PDB entry 6UTV | X-ray diffraction, 3.45 A resolution | chains CCC and 222 of the 9 polymer chains in the assembly

# Chain CCC
Name: DNA-directed RNA polymerase subunit beta
Source organism: Escherichia coli K-12
Notes: EC 2.7.7.6
UniProt: P0A8V2 (RPOB_ECOLI); residue numbers follow UniProt; this construct covers 1-1342
Amino-acid sequence (1342 residues; row label = number of the first residue in the row):
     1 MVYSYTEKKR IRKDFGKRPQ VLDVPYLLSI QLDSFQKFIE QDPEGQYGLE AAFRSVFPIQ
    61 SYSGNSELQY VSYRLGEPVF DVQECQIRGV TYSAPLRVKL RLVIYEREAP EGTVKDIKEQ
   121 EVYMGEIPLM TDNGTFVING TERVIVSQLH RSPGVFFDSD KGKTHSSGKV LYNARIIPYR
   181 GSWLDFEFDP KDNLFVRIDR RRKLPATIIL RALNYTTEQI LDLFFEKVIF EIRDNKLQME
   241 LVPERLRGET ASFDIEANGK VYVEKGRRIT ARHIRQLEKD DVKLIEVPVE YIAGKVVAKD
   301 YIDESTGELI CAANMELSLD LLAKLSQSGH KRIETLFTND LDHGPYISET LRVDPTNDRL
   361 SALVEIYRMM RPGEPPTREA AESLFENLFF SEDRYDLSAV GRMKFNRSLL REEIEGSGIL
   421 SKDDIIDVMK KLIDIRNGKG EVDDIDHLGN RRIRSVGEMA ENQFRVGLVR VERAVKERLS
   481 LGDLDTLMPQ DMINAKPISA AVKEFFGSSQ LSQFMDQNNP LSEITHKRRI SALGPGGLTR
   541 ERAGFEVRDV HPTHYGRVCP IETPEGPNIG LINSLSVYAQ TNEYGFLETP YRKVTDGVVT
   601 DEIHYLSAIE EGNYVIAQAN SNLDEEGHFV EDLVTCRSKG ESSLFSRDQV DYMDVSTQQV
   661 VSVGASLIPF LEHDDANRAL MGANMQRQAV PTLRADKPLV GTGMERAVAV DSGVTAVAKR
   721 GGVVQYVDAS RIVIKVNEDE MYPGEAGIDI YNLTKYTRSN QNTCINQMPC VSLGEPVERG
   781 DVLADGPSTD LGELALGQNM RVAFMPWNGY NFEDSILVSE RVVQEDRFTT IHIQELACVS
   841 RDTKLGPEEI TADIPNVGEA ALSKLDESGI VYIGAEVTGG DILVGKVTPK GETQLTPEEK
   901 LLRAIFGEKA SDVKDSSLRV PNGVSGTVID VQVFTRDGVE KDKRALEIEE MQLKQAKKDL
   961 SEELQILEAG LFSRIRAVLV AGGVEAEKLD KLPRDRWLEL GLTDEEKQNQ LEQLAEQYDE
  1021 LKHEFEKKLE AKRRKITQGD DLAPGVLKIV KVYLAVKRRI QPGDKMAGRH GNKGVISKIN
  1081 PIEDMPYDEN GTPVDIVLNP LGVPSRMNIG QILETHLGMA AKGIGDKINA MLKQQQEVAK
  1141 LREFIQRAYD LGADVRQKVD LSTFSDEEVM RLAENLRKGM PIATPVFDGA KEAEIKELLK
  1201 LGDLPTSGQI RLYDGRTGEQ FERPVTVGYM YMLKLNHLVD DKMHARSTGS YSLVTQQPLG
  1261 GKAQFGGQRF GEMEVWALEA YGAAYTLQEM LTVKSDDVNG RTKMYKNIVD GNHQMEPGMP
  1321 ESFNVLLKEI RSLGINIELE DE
Disordered / not traced: 1
UniProt features mapped onto this chain:
  - modified residue (N6-acetyllysine): Lys-1022, Lys-1200

# Chain 222
Molecule: Synthetic DNA 50-MER (Promoter template strand)
Sequence (50 nucleotides; each row starts with the number of its first residue):
     3 TCCGCGTCAG ACTCGTAGGA TTATAGCATA CGTGAGGTGG GATGTCAAGG
Disordered / not traced: 20-21, 40-52

# Interface between chain CCC and chain 222
Pairs across the interface (20):
  His-165(CCC) / DC4(222)  salt bridge to the phosphate
  Arg-202(CCC) / DC5(222)  salt bridge to the phosphate
  Asn-494(CCC) / DA25(222)  hydrogen bond to the phosphate
  Lys-496(CCC) / DT24(222)  phosphate contact
  Lys-496(CCC) / DA25(222)  salt bridge to the phosphate
  Ala-500(CCC) / DT23(222)  phosphate contact
  Lys-503(CCC) / DA22(222)  hydrogen bond to the phosphate
  Lys-503(CCC) / DT23(222)  salt bridge to the phosphate
  Phe-514(CCC) / DG17(222)  phosphate contact
  Phe-514(CCC) / DT18(222)  phosphate contact
  Lys-1242(CCC) / DT15(222)  sugar contact
  Gly-1261(CCC) / DT15(222)  phosphate contact
  Lys-1262(CCC) / DT15(222)  hydrogen bond to the phosphate
  Ala-1263(CCC) / DC16(222)  phosphate contact
  Gln-1268(CCC) / DC14(222)  phosphate contact
  Arg-1269(CCC) / DA13(222)  salt bridge to the phosphate
  Arg-1269(CCC) / DC14(222)  hydrogen bond to the phosphate
  Gly-1271(CCC) / DA13(222)  phosphate contact
  Glu-1272(CCC) / DG12(222)  phosphate contact
  Met-1273(CCC) / DG12(222)  sugar contact
Also at the interface, not in a pair above, chain CCC (18 interface residues in all): Pro-497, Glu-1274
Also at the interface, not in a pair above, chain 222 (15 interface residues in all): DT3, DA11

# Overview
The interface between chain CCC and chain 222 involves 18 residues on one side and 15 on the other, with 4
hydrogen bonds and 5 salt bridges. Polar pairs include Asn-494(CCC)/DA25(222), Lys-503(CCC)/DA22(222) and
Lys-1262(CCC)/DT15(222).
Here chain CCC is DNA-directed RNA polymerase subunit beta (Escherichia coli K-12) and chain 222 is Synthetic
DNA 50-MER (Promoter template strand). Entry 6UTV (E. coli sigma-S transcription initiation complex with a
6-nt RNA ("Fresh" crystal soaked with CTP, UTP ...) was determined by X-ray diffraction (same publication as
6UTW, 6UTX, 6UTY, 6UTZ, 6UU0, 6UU1 and 11 further entries).
